4JR7 - chain A; structure by X-ray diffraction, 1.48 A resolution.

[Chain A]
Molecule: Casein kinase II subunit alpha
From: Saccharomyces cerevisiae
Notes: EC 2.7.11.1
UniProt: P15790 (CSK21_YEAST); residue numbers follow UniProt; this construct covers 1-372
Amino-acid sequence (374 residues; each row starts with the number of its first residue; numbers below 1 keep their minus sign (Gly-1 is residue -1)):
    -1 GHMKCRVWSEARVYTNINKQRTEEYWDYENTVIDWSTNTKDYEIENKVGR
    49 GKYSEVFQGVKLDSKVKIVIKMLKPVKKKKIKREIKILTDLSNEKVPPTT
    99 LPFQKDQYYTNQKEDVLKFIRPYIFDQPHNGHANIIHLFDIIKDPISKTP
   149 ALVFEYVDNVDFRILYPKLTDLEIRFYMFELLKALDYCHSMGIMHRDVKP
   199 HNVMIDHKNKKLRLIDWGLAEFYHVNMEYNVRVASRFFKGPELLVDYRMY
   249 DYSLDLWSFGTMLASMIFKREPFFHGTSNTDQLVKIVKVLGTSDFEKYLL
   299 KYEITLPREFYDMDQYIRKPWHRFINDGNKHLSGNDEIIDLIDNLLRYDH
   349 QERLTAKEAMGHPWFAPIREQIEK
Disordered / not traced: -1 to 0, 49-51, 73-74
Sequence notes: expression tag (-1 to 0)
Ion coordination: Mg2+: Asn200, Asp214 (together with GMP-PNP)
Residues lining bound ligands: GMP-PNP (GNP; phosphoaminophosphonic acid-guanylate ester): Val46, Gly47, Arg48, Ser52, Val54, Val67, Lys69, Glu153, Tyr154, Val155, Asn157, Asp195, Lys197, His199, Asn200, Met202, Ile213, Asp214

[Summary]
Chain A binds GMP-PNP. The Mg2+ site is built by Asn200 and Asp214.
Chain A is Casein kinase II subunit alpha (Saccharomyces cerevisiae); the structure, Crystal structure of
scCK2 alpha in complex with GMPPNP, was determined by X-ray diffraction together with 4JQE, 4LFI and 4MWH from
the same study.
